Entry 8P0U (electron microscopy, 2.92 A resolution); this record covers chains B and C of the 5 polymer chains in the assembly.

[Chain B]
Molecule: RNA-directed RNA polymerase catalytic subunit
From: Thogotovirus thogotoense
Notes: EC 2.7.7.48
UniProt: O41353 (RDRP_THOGV); residue numbers follow UniProt; this construct covers 1-710
Amino-acid sequence (710 residues; each row starts with the number of its first residue):
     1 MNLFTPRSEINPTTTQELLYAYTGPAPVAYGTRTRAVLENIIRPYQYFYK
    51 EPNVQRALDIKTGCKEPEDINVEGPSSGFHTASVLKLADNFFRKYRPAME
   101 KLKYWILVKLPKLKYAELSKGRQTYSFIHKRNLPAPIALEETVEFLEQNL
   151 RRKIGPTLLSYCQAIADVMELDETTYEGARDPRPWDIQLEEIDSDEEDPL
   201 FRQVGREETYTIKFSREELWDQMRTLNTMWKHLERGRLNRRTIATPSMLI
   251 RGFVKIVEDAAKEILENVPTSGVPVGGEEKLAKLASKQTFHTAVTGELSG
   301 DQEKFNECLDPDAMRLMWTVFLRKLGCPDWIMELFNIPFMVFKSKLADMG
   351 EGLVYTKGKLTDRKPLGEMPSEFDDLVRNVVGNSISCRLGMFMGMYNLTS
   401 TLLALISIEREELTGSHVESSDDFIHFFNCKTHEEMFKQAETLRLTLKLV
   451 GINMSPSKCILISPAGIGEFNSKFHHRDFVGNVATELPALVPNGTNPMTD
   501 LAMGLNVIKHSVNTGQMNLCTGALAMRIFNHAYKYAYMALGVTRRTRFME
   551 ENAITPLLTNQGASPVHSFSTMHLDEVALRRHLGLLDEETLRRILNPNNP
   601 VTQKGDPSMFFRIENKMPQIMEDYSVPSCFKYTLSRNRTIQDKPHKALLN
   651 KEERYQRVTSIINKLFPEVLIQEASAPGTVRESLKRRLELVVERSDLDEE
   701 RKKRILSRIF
Not modelled in the structure: 180-208, 603-622, 637-710
Construct notes: conflict Trp230 (Cys in O41353)
Metal / ion sites: Mg2+: Asp301, Asp423, Glu469

[Chain C]
Molecule: Polymerase basic protein 2
From: Thogotovirus thogotoense
UniProt: Q9YNA4 (PB2_THOGV); the construct has insertions or renumbered stretches relative to UniProt, so the offset changes along the chain: 7-150 = UniProt 1-144; 719-749 = UniProt 739-769
Amino-acid sequence (769 residues; each row starts with the number of its first residue; note: 568 numbers in that range are skipped by the numbering (no residue carries them; nothing is unmodelled there); a row labelled like 150A-150Z holds insertion residues (150A, then the next letters in order)):
     7 MDREEPAESECTLRALVEEYNGACKEAPKEMSKQFTDYNTFKRYTTSKKD
    57 HAPQMRLVYSVRKPWPISMTPSKEIPLVFNGTKLKDTILDLGESKRTRAN
   107 IVVPDYWSKYGSQTSLEVVNAILYAEDLKVQRFFSTEWGEIRYG
150A-150Z RMLPFRKPVQACPTIEEVNPASIPHT
151A-151Z LLQVFCPQYTTLDSKRKAHMGAVEKL
152A-152Z KRVMEPICKVQTQESAVHIARSLIDS
153A-153Z NKKWLPTVVDHTPRTAEMAHFLCSKY
154A-154Z HYVHTNTQDLSDTRSIDNLCGELVKR
155A-155Z SLKCRCPKETLVANLDKITIQGRPMR
156A-156Z EVLADHDGELPYLGICRVAMGLSTHH
157A-157Z TMKIRSTKFSILNSDHPRIEVKKVFS
158A-158Z LSPDVQVTIPYRRFKGKAKVYFQNDQ
159A-159Z IQGYFSCTDRQIDEIKISAPKNAPLL
160A-160Z EPLLDICYYGSFIEPGFEQTFGFYPA
161A-161Z GKREFVDSFFMHHSKDHKAFLIHMGL
162A-162Z DKDLSLPLSPELNWKEPALSKVCRVT
163A-163Z ELDSTVQPYTSATREFVLGETLNVYT
164A-164Z QHENGLELLICPTEIRSTRGPLPPGT
165A-165Z NLSGSEFIDIYQDPFSRAKSLLKSTI
166A-166Z LHAERCKEFVGNMLEEYQDPAETTVQ
167A-167Z SLVPINTWGKSAKRKLQEEITSDPDW
168A-168Z HQCPRKRAKMSYLAIIAGSIQDRDKK
169A-169Z QTNVPRAFMLRGSQIEYDMKATRGLV
170A-170Z VDTTNRIIVGGETVLREGKGGPEGYV
171A-171Z QTGVFEEQPRCYLVDTPDHGLSMGLS
172A-172V RFCVHSQGRYFQYEKKISIWEE
   719 TDNIKATIDSQRDLKRRRDIEEMVSKRARIV
Not modelled in the structure: 7-55, 96-101, 150A-150Z, 151A-151Z, 152A-152Z, 153A-153Z, 154A-154Z, 155A-155Z, 156A-156Z, 157A-157Z, 158A-158Z, 159A-159Z, 160A-160Z, 161A-161Z, 162A-162Z, 163A-163Z, 164A-164Z, 165A-165Z, 166A-166Z, 167A-167Z, 168A-168Z, 169A-169Z, 170A-170Z, 171A-171Z, 172A-172V, 732-749
Swiss-Prot annotation at these positions:
  - motif: Lys733 to Arg736 (Nuclear localization signal)

[Chain B / chain C interface]
Contacting residue pairs (96; chain B residue first):
  Ala489(B) - Gln60(C)
  Val491(B) - Gln60(C)
  Pro492(B) - Gln60(C)
  Pro492(B) - Leu63(C)  hydrophobic
  Asn493(B) - Pro59(C)
  Asn493(B) - Gln60(C)  hydrogen bond (backbone-backbone)
  Gly494(B) - Pro59(C)
  Gly494(B) - Leu63(C)
  Asp500(B) - Leu63(C)
  Tyr535(B) - Arg68(C)  hydrogen bond (backbone-side chain)
  Ala536(B) - Leu63(C)  hydrophobic
  Ala536(B) - Val67(C)
  Ala536(B) - Arg68(C)  hydrogen bond (backbone-side chain)
  Tyr537(B) - Leu63(C)
  Tyr537(B) - Val67(C)  hydrophobic
  Met538(B) - Val67(C)  hydrophobic
  Met538(B) - Arg68(C)
  Met538(B) - Ile107(C)  hydrophobic
  Arg544(B) - Arg68(C)  hydrogen bond (side chain-backbone)
  Arg544(B) - Lys69(C)  hydrogen bond (side chain-backbone)
  Arg545(B) - Ile107(C)
  Arg545(B) - Asp111(C)  salt bridge
  Phe548(B) - Thr88(C)
  Phe548(B) - Val108(C)  hydrophobic
  Phe548(B) - Tyr112(C)  hydrophobic
  Met549(B) - Asp111(C)
  Asn552(B) - Phe85(C)
  Asn552(B) - Asn86(C)  hydrogen bond
  Asn552(B) - Tyr116(C)  hydrogen bond (backbone-side chain)
  Ala553(B) - Lys115(C)
  Ile554(B) - Asp111(C)
  Ile554(B) - Lys115(C)
  Gln561(B) - Asp111(C)  hydrogen bond
  Ser570(B) - Phe139(C)
  Thr571(B) - Phe139(C)
  Leu574(B) - Lys135(C)
  Asp575(B) - Glu132(C)
  Ala578(B) - Leu129(C)  hydrophobic
  Ala578(B) - Glu132(C)
  Ala578(B) - Asp133(C)
  Ala578(B) - Val136(C)  hydrophobic
  Leu579(B) - Val136(C)
  Leu579(B) - Phe140(C)  hydrophobic
  Arg581(B) - Asn126(C)
  Arg581(B) - Leu129(C)
  Arg581(B) - Asp133(C)  salt bridge
  His582(B) - Val136(C)
  His582(B) - Gln137(C)  hydrogen bond
  His582(B) - Phe140(C)
  Leu583(B) - Phe140(C)  hydrophobic
  Glu588(B) - Leu122(C)
  Glu589(B) - Gln119(C)
  Thr590(B) - Ser114(C)
  Leu591(B) - Val125(C)
  Leu591(B) - Leu129(C)  hydrophobic
  Arg592(B) - Gln119(C)  hydrogen bond
  Arg592(B) - Thr120(C)  hydrogen bond (side chain-backbone)
  Arg592(B) - Leu122(C)
  Arg592(B) - Val125(C)
  Arg593(B) - Trp113(C)  hydrogen bond (backbone-side chain)
  Arg593(B) - Ser114(C)  hydrogen bond (side chain-backbone)
  Arg593(B) - Lys115(C)
  Arg593(B) - Gly117(C)
  Arg593(B) - Gln119(C)
  Ile594(B) - Ser114(C)
  Leu595(B) - Val125(C)  hydrophobic
  Leu595(B) - Ile128(C)
  Leu595(B) - Leu129(C)  hydrophobic
  Asn596(B) - Trp113(C)
  Asn596(B) - Ser118(C)  hydrogen bond (side chain-backbone)
  Asn596(B) - Thr120(C)
  Pro597(B) - Thr120(C)
  Asn599(B) - Trp113(C)
  Pro600(B) - Met75(C)
  Pro600(B) - Ser78(C)
  Pro600(B) - Ile81(C)  hydrophobic
  Pro600(B) - Trp113(C)
  Val601(B) - Arg102(C)
  Val601(B) - Val109(C)  hydrophobic
  Tyr624(B) - Glu132(C)
  Val626(B) - Ile128(C)  hydrophobic
  Val626(B) - Leu129(C)  hydrophobic
  Pro627(B) - Ile128(C)
  Cys629(B) - Pro110(C)
  Cys629(B) - Trp113(C)
  Phe630(B) - Pro110(C)  hydrophobic
  Phe630(B) - Asp111(C)
  Tyr632(B) - Ile73(C)  hydrophobic
  Tyr632(B) - Pro110(C)  hydrophobic
  Thr633(B) - Ile73(C)
  Thr633(B) - Ser74(C)  hydrogen bond (backbone-backbone)
  Leu634(B) - Ser66(C)
  Leu634(B) - Pro72(C)
  Ser635(B) - Pro72(C)  hydrogen bond (backbone-backbone)
  Ser635(B) - Ser74(C)
  Ser635(B) - Arg104(C)
Also at the interface, not in a pair above, chain B (52 interface residues in all): His573, Val577, Arg636
Also at the interface, not in a pair above, chain C (51 interface residues in all): Arg62, Val64, Trp71, Thr76, Leu90, Ser121, Val124

[In short]
52 residues of chain B and 51 residues of chain C are in contact, with 16 hydrogen bonds and 2 salt bridges.
Among the polar pairs are Arg545(B)-Asp111(C), Arg581(B)-Asp133(C) and Tyr535(B)-Arg68(C). The Mg2+ site is
built by Asp301(B), Asp423(B) and Glu469(B).
Chain B is RNA-directed RNA polymerase catalytic subunit and chain C is Polymerase basic protein 2, both from
Thogotovirus thogotoense; the structure, Thogoto virus polymerase in Mode B conformation with defined
endonuclease domain and bound to 32-mer loop ..., was determined by electron microscopy.
